PDB entry 1LPQ | X-ray diffraction, 3.14 A resolution | chains B and A of the 3 polymer chains in the assembly

[Chain B]
Molecule: 22-nt DNA strand
Sequence (22 nucleotides; row label = number of the first residue in the row):
     1 AAAAAGACTT GGAAAAATTT TT
Modified residues: 8OG (8-oxo-2'-deoxy-guanosine-5'-monophosphate) at position 11

[Chain A]
Molecule: DNA topoisomerase I
From: Homo sapiens
Notes: EC 5.99.1.2
Reference sequence: P11387 (TOP1_HUMAN); residue numbers follow UniProt; this construct covers 202-765
Amino-acid sequence (564 residues; each row starts with the number of its first residue):
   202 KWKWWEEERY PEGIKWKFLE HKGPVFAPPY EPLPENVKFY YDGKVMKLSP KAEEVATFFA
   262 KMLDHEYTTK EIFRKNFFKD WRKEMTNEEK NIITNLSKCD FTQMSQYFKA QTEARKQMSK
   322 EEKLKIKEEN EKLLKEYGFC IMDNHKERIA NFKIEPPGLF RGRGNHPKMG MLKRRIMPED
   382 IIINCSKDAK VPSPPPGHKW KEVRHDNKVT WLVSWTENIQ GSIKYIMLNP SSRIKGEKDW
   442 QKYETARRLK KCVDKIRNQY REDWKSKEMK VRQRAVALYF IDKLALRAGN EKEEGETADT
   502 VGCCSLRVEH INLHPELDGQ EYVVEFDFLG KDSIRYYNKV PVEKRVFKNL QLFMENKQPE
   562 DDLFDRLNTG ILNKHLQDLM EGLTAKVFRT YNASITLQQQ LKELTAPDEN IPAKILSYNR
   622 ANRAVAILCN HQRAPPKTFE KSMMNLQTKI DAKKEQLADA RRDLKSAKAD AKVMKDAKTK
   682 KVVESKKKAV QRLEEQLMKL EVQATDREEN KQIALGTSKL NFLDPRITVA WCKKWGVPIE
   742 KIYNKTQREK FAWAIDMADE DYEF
Not modelled in the structure: 634-640
Construct notes: engineered mutation Phe-723 (Tyr in P11387)
Curated features (UniProtKB/Swiss-Prot):
  - region (Interaction with DNA): Lys-425, Tyr-426, Arg-488 to Lys-493, Thr-585 to Lys-587
  - site (Interaction with DNA): Arg-316, Arg-364, Trp-412, Lys-443, Thr-501, Lys-532, Asn-574, His-632, Lys-650
  - modified residue: Lys-280 (N6-acetyllysine), Ser-506 (Phosphoserine)
  - cross-link (Glycyl lysine isopeptide (Lys-Gly)): Lys-204 (interchain with G-Cter in SUMO2), Lys-336 (interchain with G-Cter in SUMO2), Lys-549 (interchain with G-Cter in SUMO2), Lys-642 (interchain with G-Cter in SUMO2), Lys-700 (interchain with G-Cter in SUMO2), Lys-712 (interchain with G-Cter in SUMO2)
  - natural variant: Lys-326 (K326R: In breast cancer), Met-370 (M370T: In CPT-resistant leukemia), Asp-533 (D533G: In CPT-resistant leukemia), Asn-722 (N722S: In CPT-resistant leukemia), Thr-729 (T729A: In CPT-resistant lung cancer)
  - mutagenesis: Lys-532 (K532A: Almost abolishes enzyme activity; K532R: Strongly reduced enzyme activity)
What the authors report for this chain:
  - conformationally variable residues (helix shift, order/disorder transition): Arg-488, Lys-532, Arg-590, Thr-597, Leu-602, Val-626, Leu-629, Cys-630, His-632, Thr-718, Trp-732
  - catalytic residues: Arg-488, Lys-532, Arg-590, His-632 (citing earlier work)
  - binding site for the 22-nt DNA strand: Lys-493, Gln-578
  - contacts within the chain: Thr-718/Asn-722 (hydrogen bond)
  - mutagenesis - N722H: increased catalytic activity on nondamaged DNA substrates (citing earlier work)

[Interface between chain B and chain A]
Residue-residue contacts (32):
  DG6(B) with Ile-424(A), phosphate contact; Tyr-426(A), sugar contact
  DA7(B) with Val-410(A), phosphate contact; Trp-412(A), hydrogen bond to the phosphate; Tyr-426(A), hydrogen bond to the phosphate
  DC8(B) with Lys-216(A), salt bridge to the phosphate; Lys-409(A), phosphate contact; Val-410(A), phosphate contact; Thr-411(A), hydrogen bond to the phosphate; Trp-412(A), phosphate contact; Tyr-426(A), base contact; Lys-439(A), phosphate contact
  DT9(B) with Met-428(A), base contact; Lys-436(A), salt bridge to the phosphate; Lys-439(A), salt bridge to the phosphate; Lys-587(A), hydrogen bond to the phosphate
  DT10(B) with Lys-443(A), salt bridge to the phosphate; Lys-532(A), hydrogen bond to the base; Lys-587(A), salt bridge to the phosphate; Asn-722(A), phosphate contact
  8OG_11(B) with Arg-488(A), salt bridge to the phosphate; Arg-590(A), salt bridge to the phosphate; His-632(A), salt bridge to the phosphate; Thr-718(A), phosphate contact; Asn-722(A), base contact
  DG12(B) with Arg-364(A), hydrogen bond to the base; His-632(A), phosphate contact; Gln-633(A), phosphate contact; Thr-718(A), phosphate contact
  DA13(B) with Arg-364(A), hydrogen bond to the sugar
  DA17(B) with Lys-324(A), salt bridge to the phosphate
  DT21(B) with Lys-650(A), sugar contact
Other interface residues (no listed pair), chain B (11 interface residues in all): DA14
Other interface residues (no listed pair), chain A (26 interface residues in all): His-266, Asp-440, Asp-533, Lys-654

[In short]
The interface between chain B and chain A involves 11 residues on one side and 26 on the other, with 7
hydrogen bonds and 9 salt bridges. Among the polar pairs are DT10(B)/Lys-532(A), DG12(B)/Arg-364(A) and
DA13(B)/Arg-364(A). From the paper: catalytic residues Arg-488(A), Lys-532(A) and Arg-590(A) among others;
N722H of chain A increases catalytic activity on nondamaged DNA substrates.
Chain B is a 22-nt DNA strand and chain A is DNA topoisomerase I (Homo sapiens); the structure, Human DNA
Topoisomerase I (70 Kda) In Non-Covalent Complex With A 22 Base Pair DNA Duplex ..., was determined by X-ray
diffraction.
